8OKK - chains A and B; structure by X-ray diffraction, 1.63 A resolution.

# Chain A (and B)
Name: 3C-like proteinase nsp5
Source organism: Severe acute respiratory syndrome coronavirus 2
Notes: EC 3.4.22.69; chain B of this document is another copy of the same molecule, construct and numbering; everything in this record applies to it too
Reference sequence: P0DTD1 (R1AB_SARS2); residues 1-306 here correspond to UniProt positions 3264-3569 (UniProt number = residue number + 3263)
Sequence (306 residues; numbered 1 to 306; the number before each row is that of its first residue):
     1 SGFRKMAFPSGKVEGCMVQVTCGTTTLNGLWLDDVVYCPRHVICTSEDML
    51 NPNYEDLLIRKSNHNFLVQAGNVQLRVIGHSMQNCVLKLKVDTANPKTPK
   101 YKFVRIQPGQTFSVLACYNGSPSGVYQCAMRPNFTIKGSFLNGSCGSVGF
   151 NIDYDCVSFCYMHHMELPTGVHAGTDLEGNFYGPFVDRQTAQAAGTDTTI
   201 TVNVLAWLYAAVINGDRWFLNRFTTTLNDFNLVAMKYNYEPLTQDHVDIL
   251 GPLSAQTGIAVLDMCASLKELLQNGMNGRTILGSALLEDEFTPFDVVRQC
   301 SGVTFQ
Disordered / not traced: 302-306 (chain B: fully traced)
Covalently attached groups: compound 83F linked to Cys145
Ion coordination: Na+ site 1 near Glu178 (its only coordinating residue here); Na+ site 2: Asn221, Phe223, Asp263
Small-molecule neighbours: 83F (tert-butyl-N-[(2S)-3-methyl-1-[(2S,4S)-4-methyl-2-[[(2S)-1-oxidanyl-3-[(3S)-2-oxidanylidenepyrrolidin-3-yl]propan-2-yl]carbamoyl]pyrrolidin-1-yl]-1-oxidanylidene-butan-2-yl]carbamate): His41, Met49, Phe140, Leu141, Asn142, Gly143, Ser144, His163, His164, Met165, Glu166, Leu167, Pro168, His172, Arg188, Gln189, Thr190, Gln192
UniProt features mapped onto this chain:
  - active site: His41 (For 3CL-PRO activity), Cys145 (Nucleophile)
  - site: Gln306 (Cleavage)
  - cross-link (Glycyl lysine isopeptide (Lys-Gly)): Lys5 (interchain with G-Cter in ubiquitin), Lys90 (interchain with G-Cter in ubiquitin)
From the paper describing this entry:
  - binding site for 83F: His41, Met49, Phe140, Gly143, Ser144, Cys145, His163, Met165, Glu166, Gln189
  - catalytic residues: Gly143, Ser144, Cys145
  - catalytic residues: His41 (citing earlier work)

# Interface between chain A and chain B
Residue-residue contacts (83):
  Ser1(A) - Gly138(B)
  Ser1(A) - Ser139(B)
  Ser1(A) - Phe140(B)  hydrogen bond (backbone-backbone)
  Ser1(A) - Glu166(B)  hydrogen bond
  Ser1(A) - Gly170(B)
  Ser1(A) - His172(B)  hydrogen bond (backbone-side chain)
  Gly2(A) - Gly138(B)
  Gly2(A) - Ser139(B)  hydrogen bond (backbone-side chain)
  Arg4(A) - Tyr126(B)
  Arg4(A) - Gln127(B)  hydrogen bond (side chain-backbone)
  Arg4(A) - Cys128(B)
  Arg4(A) - Lys137(B)  hydrogen bond (side chain-backbone)
  Arg4(A) - Glu290(B)  salt bridge
  Lys5(A) - Tyr126(B)
  Met6(A) - Gly124(B)
  Met6(A) - Val125(B)
  Met6(A) - Tyr126(B)  hydrophobic
  Met6(A) - Ser139(B)
  Ala7(A) - Gly124(B)
  Ala7(A) - Val125(B)  hydrogen bond (backbone-backbone)
  Phe8(A) - Val125(B)
  Pro9(A) - Ser10(B)
  Pro9(A) - Glu14(B)
  Pro9(A) - Pro122(B)
  Pro9(A) - Ser123(B)
  Pro9(A) - Gly124(B)
  Ser10(A) - Pro9(B)
  Ser10(A) - Ser10(B)  hydrogen bond (backbone-side chain)
  Ser10(A) - Glu14(B)  hydrogen bond (backbone-side chain)
  Gly11(A) - Gly11(B)
  Gly11(A) - Glu14(B)  hydrogen bond (backbone-side chain)
  Glu14(A) - Pro9(B)
  Glu14(A) - Ser10(B)  hydrogen bond (side chain-backbone)
  Glu14(A) - Gly11(B)  hydrogen bond (side chain-backbone)
  Tyr118(A) - Gly302(B)
  Tyr118(A) - Thr304(B)
  Ser121(A) - Thr304(B)
  Ser121(A) - Phe305(B)
  Ser121(A) - Gln306(B)
  Pro122(A) - Pro9(B)  hydrophobic
  Pro122(A) - Thr304(B)
  Pro122(A) - Phe305(B)  hydrogen bond (backbone-backbone)
  Ser123(A) - Pro9(B)
  Ser123(A) - Val303(B)  hydrogen bond (side chain-backbone)
  Ser123(A) - Phe305(B)
  Gly124(A) - Met6(B)
  Gly124(A) - Ala7(B)
  Val125(A) - Met6(B)
  Val125(A) - Ala7(B)  hydrogen bond (backbone-backbone)
  Val125(A) - Phe8(B)
  Val125(A) - Val125(B)  hydrophobic
  Tyr126(A) - Arg4(B)
  Tyr126(A) - Lys5(B)
  Tyr126(A) - Met6(B)  hydrophobic
  Gln127(A) - Arg4(B)  hydrogen bond (backbone-side chain)
  Cys128(A) - Arg4(B)
  Lys137(A) - Arg4(B)  hydrogen bond (backbone-side chain)
  Gly138(A) - Ser1(B)
  Gly138(A) - Gly2(B)
  Ser139(A) - Ser1(B)
  Ser139(A) - Gly2(B)  hydrogen bond (side chain-backbone)
  Ser139(A) - Met6(B)
  Ser139(A) - Gln299(B)  hydrogen bond
  Phe140(A) - Ser1(B)  hydrogen bond (backbone-backbone)
  Leu141(A) - Gln299(B)
  Leu141(A) - Cys300(B)
  Leu141(A) - Ser301(B)
  Leu141(A) - Gly302(B)
  Glu166(A) - Ser1(B)  hydrogen bond
  Gly170(A) - Ser1(B)
  His172(A) - Ser1(B)  hydrogen bond (side chain-backbone)
  Thr280(A) - Leu286(B)
  Gly283(A) - Leu286(B)
  Ala285(A) - Ala285(B)  hydrophobic
  Ala285(A) - Leu286(B)  hydrophobic
  Leu286(A) - Gly283(B)
  Leu286(A) - Ala285(B)  hydrophobic
  Glu290(A) - Arg4(B)  salt bridge
  Arg298(A) - Ser123(B)  hydrogen bond (side chain-backbone)
  Gln299(A) - Ser139(B)  hydrogen bond
  Gln299(A) - Leu141(B)
  Cys300(A) - Leu141(B)
  Ser301(A) - Leu141(B)
Also at the interface, not in a pair above, chain A (41 interface residues in all): Phe3, Lys12, Leu115, Ser284
Also at the interface, not in a pair above, chain B (42 interface residues in all): Phe3, Leu115, Thr280, Ser284

# In short
The interface between chain A and chain B involves 41 residues on one side and 42 on the other; the contacts
include 24 hydrogen bonds and 2 salt bridges. Among the polar pairs are Arg4(A)-Glu290(B), Ser1(A)-Glu166(B)
and Ser1(A)-His172(B). The paper reports catalytic residues Gly143(A), Ser144(A) and Cys145(A) among others; a
binding site for 83F at His41(A), Met49(A) and Phe140(A) among others.
Chain A and chain B are both 3C-like proteinase nsp5 (Severe acute respiratory syndrome coronavirus 2); the
structure, Crystal structure of F2F-2020184-00X bound to the main protease (3CLpro/Mpro) of SARS-CoV-2, was
determined by X-ray diffraction, deposited together with 8OKL, 8OKM and 8OKN.
